PDB entry 7MSZ | electron microscopy, 3.10 A resolution | chains A and X of the 55 polymer chains in the assembly

[Chain A]
Molecule: 23S rRNA
Source organism: Mycobacterium tuberculosis (strain ATCC 25618 / H37Rv)
Sequence (3138 nucleotides; each row starts with the number of its first residue):
     1 UUGUAAGUGU CUAAGGGCGC AUGGUGGAUG CCUUGGCAUC GAGAGCCGAU GAAGGACGUG
    61 GGAGGCUGCG AUAUGCCUCG GGGAGCUGUC AACCGAGCGU GGAUCCGAGG AUUUCCGAAU
   121 GGGGAAACCC AGCACGAGUG AUGUCGUGCU ACCCGCAUCU GAAUAUAUAG GGUGCGGGAG
   181 GGAACGCGGG GAAGUGAAAC AUCUCAGUAC CCGUAGGAGG AGAAAACAAU UGUGAUUCCG
   241 CAAGUAGUGG CGAGCGAACG CGGAACAGGC UAAACCGCAC GCAUGGGUAA CCGGGUAGGG
   301 GUUGUGUGUG CGGGGUUGUG GGAGGAUAUG UCUCAGCGCU ACCCGGCUGA GAGGCAGUCA
   361 GAAAGUGUCG UGGUUAGCGG AAGUGGCCUG GGAUGGUCUG CCGUAGACGG UGAGAGCCCG
   421 GUACGCGAAA ACCCGGCACC UGCCUAGUAU CAAUUCCCGA GUAGCAGCGG GCCCGUGGAA
   481 UCCGCUGUGA AUCCGCCGGG ACCACCCGGU AAGCCUAAAU ACUCCUCGAU GACCGAUAGC
   541 GGAUUAGUAC CGUGAGGGAA UGGUGAAAAG UACCCCGGGA GGGGAGUGAA AGAGUACCUG
   601 AAACCGUGUG CCUACAAUCC GUCAGAGCCU CCUUUUCCUC UCCGGAGGAG GGUGGUGAUG
   661 GCGUGCCUUU UGAAGAAUGA GCCUGCGAGU CAGGGACAUG UCGCAAGGUU AACCCGUGUG
   721 GGGUAGCCGC AGCGAAAGCG AGUCUGAAUA GGGCGACCCA CACGCGCAUA CGCGCGUGUG
   781 AAUAGUGGCG UGUUCUGGAC CCGAAGCGGA GUGAUCUACC CAUGGCCAGG GUGAAGCGCG
   841 GGUAAGACCG CGUGGAGGCC CGAACCCACU UAGGUUGAAG ACUGAGGGGA UGAGCUGUGG
   901 GUAGGGGUGA AAGGCCAAUC AAACUCCGUG AUAGCUGGUU CUCCCCGAAA UGCAUUUAGG
   961 UGCAGCGUUG CGUGGUUCAC CGCGGAGGUA GAGCUACUGG AUGGCCGAUG GGCCCUACUA
  1021 GGUUACUGAC GUCAGCCAAA CUCCGAAUGC CGUGGUGUAA AGCGUGGCAG UGAGACGGCG
  1081 GGGGAUAAGC UCCGUACGUC GAAAGGGAAA CAGCCCAGAU CGCCGGCUAA GGCCCCCAAG
  1141 CGUGUGCUAA GUGGGAAAGG AUGUGCAGUC GCAAAGACAA CCAGGAGGUU GGCUUAGAAG
  1201 CAGCCACCCU UGAAAGAGUG CGUAAUAGCU CACUGGUCAA GUGAUUGUGC GCCGAUAAUG
  1261 UAGCGGGGCU CAAGCACACC GCCGAAGCCG CGGCACAUCC ACCUUGUGGU GGGUGUGGGU
  1321 AGGGGAGCGU CCCUCAUUCA GCGAAGCCAC CGGGUGACCG GUGGUGGAGG GUGGGGGAGU
  1381 GAGAAUGCAG GCAUGAGUAG CGACAAGGCA AGUGAGAACC UUGCCCGCCG AAAGACCAAG
  1441 GGUUCCUGGG CCAGGCCAGU CCGCCCAGGG UGAGUCGGGA CCUAAGGCGA GGCCGACAGG
  1501 CGUAGUCGAU GGACAACGGG UUGAUAUUCC CGUACCCGUG UGUGGGCGCC CGUGACGAAU
  1561 CAGCGGUACU AACCACCCAA AACCGGAUCG AUCACUCCCC UUCGGGGGUG UGGAGUUCUG
  1621 GGGCUGCGUG GGAACUUCGC UGGUAGUAGU CAAGCGAAGG GGUGACGCAG GAAGGUAGCC
  1681 GUACCAGUCA GUGGUAACAC UGGGGCAAGC CGGUAGGGAG AGCGAUAGGC AAAUCCGUCG
  1741 CUCACUAAUC CUGAGAGGUG ACGCAUAGCC GGUUGAGGCG AAUUCGGUGA UCCUCUGCUG
  1801 CCAAGAAAAG CCUCUAGCGA GCACACACAC GGCCCGUACC CCAAACCGAC ACAGGUGGUC
  1861 AGGUAGAGCA UACCAAGGCG UACGAGAUAA CUAUGGUUAA GGAACUCGGC AAAAUGCCCC
  1921 CGUAACUUCG GGAGAAGGGG GACCGGAAUA UCGUGAACAC CCUUGCGGUG GGAGCGGGAU
  1981 CCGGUCGCAG AAACCAGUGA GGAGCGACUG UUUACUAAAA ACACAGGUCC GUGCGAAGUC
  2041 GCAAGACGAU GUAUACGGAC UGACGCCUGC CCGGUGCUGG AAGGUUAAGA GGACCCGUUA
  2101 ACCCGCAAGG GUGAAGCGGA GAAUUUAAGC CCCAGUAAAC GGCGGUGGUA ACUAUAACCA
  2161 UCCUAAGGUA GCGAAAUUCC UUGUCGGGUA AGUUCCGACC UGCACGAAUG GCGUAACGAC
  2221 UUCUCAACUG UCUCAACCAU AGACUCGGCG AAAUUGCACU ACGAGUAAAG AUGCUCGUUA
  2281 CGCGCGGCAG GACGAAAAGA CCCCGGGACC UUCACUACAA CUUGGUAUUG AUGUUCGGUA
  2341 CGGUUUGUGU AGGAUAGGUG GGAGACUGUG AAACCUCGAC GCCAGUUGGG GCGGAGUCGU
  2401 UGUUGAAAUA CCACUCUGAU CGUAUUGGGC AUCUAACCUC GAACCCUGAA UCGGGUUUAG
  2461 GGACAGUGCC UGGCGGGUAG UUUAACUGGG GCGGUUGCCU CCUAAAAUGU AACGGAGGCG
  2521 CCCAAAGGUU CCCUCAACCU GGACGGCAAU CAGGUGGCGA GUGUAAAUGC ACAAGGGAGC
  2581 UUGACUGCGA GACUUACAAG UCAAGCAGGG ACGAAAGUCG GGAUUAGUGA UCCGGCACCC
  2641 CCGAGUGGAA GGGGUGUCGC UCAACGGAUA AAAGGUACCC CGGGGAUAAC AGGCUGAUCU
  2701 UCCCCAAGAG UCCAUAUCGA CGGGAUGGUU UGGCACCUCG AUGUCGGCUC GUCGCAUCCU
  2761 GGGGCUGGAG CAGGUCCCAA GGGUUGGGCU GUUCGCCCAU UAAAGCGGCA CGCGAGCUGG
  2821 GUUUAGAACG UCGUGAGACA GUUCGGUCUC UAUCCGCCGC GCGCGUCAGA AACUUGAGGA
  2881 AACCUGUCCC UAGUACGAGA GGACCGGGAC GGACGAACCU CUGGUGCACC AGUUGUCCCG
  2941 CCAGGGGCAC CGCUGGAUAG CCACGUUCGG UCAGGAUAAC CGCUGAAAGC AUCUAAGCGG
  3001 GAAACCUUCU CCAAGAUCAG GUUUCUCACC CACUUGGUGG GAUAAGGCCC CCCGCAGAAC
  3061 ACGGGUUCAA UAGGUCAGAC CUGGAAGCUC AGUAAUGGGU GUAGGGAACU GGUGCUAACC
  3121 GGCCGAAAAC UUACAACA
Unresolved in the structure: 1-4, 1013-1022, 3133-3138
Modified residues: 5MU (5-methyluridine 5'-monophosphate) at position 2177; OMG (o2'-methylguanosine-5'-monophosphate) at position 2791
Metal / ion sites: Mg2+ site 1: C31, G1370; Mg2+ site 2: C46, G217; Mg2+ site 3: G60, G65, U89; Mg2+ site 4 near U72 (its only coordinating residue here); Mg2+ site 5 near U120 (its only coordinating residue here); Mg2+ site 6: A162, U166; Mg2+ site 7 near A179 (its only coordinating residue here); Mg2+ site 8: G194, U2481; Mg2+ site 9: U195, U204; Mg2+ site 10: A199, C200; Mg2+ site 11 near G220 (its only coordinating residue here); Mg2+ site 12 near A224 (its only coordinating residue here); 155 more Mg2+ sites not listed
Residues lining bound ligands: N-formylmethionine (FME): G2299, A2300, C2301, A2689, U2823

[Chain X]
Name: 50S ribosomal protein L28
Source organism: Mycobacterium tuberculosis (strain ATCC 25618 / H37Rv)
Reference sequence: A0A045IDB8 (A0A045IDB8_MYCTX); numbering as in UniProt (aligned over 1-64)
Chain sequence (64 residues; numbered 1 to 64; the number before each row is that of its first residue):
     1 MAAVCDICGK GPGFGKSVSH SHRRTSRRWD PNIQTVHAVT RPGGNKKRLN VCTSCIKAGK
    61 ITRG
Unresolved in the structure: 1, 64
Metal / ion sites: Zn2+: Cys5, Cys8, Cys52, Cys55

[How chain A and chain X interact]
Pairs across the interface - 87 pairs, chain A then chain X:
  U164(A) - Asn45(X)  base contact
  U166(A) - Arg41(X)  hydrogen bond to the base
  U166(A) - Gly43(X)  base contact
  A167(A) - Arg41(X)  hydrogen bond to the sugar
  A167(A) - Asn45(X)  base contact
  U168(A) - Asn45(X)  base contact
  G190(A) - Phe14(X)  phosphate contact
  G191(A) - Phe14(X)  phosphate contact
  G191(A) - Ser26(X)  phosphate contact
  A192(A) - Lys16(X)  salt bridge to the phosphate
  U202(A) - Ser21(X)  sugar contact
  U202(A) - His22(X)  hydrogen bond to the sugar
  U202(A) - Arg23(X)  salt bridge to the phosphate
  C203(A) - His22(X)  salt bridge to the phosphate
  C203(A) - Arg24(X)  salt bridge to the phosphate
  G207(A) - Lys16(X)  base contact
  G461(A) - Lys57(X)  base contact
  G461(A) - Ala58(X)  base contact
  C468(A) - Trp29(X)  base contact
  G469(A) - Gly15(X)  sugar contact
  G469(A) - Lys16(X)  hydrogen bond to the sugar
  G469(A) - Val18(X)  phosphate contact
  G469(A) - Trp29(X)  sugar contact
  G470(A) - Lys16(X)  phosphate contact
  G470(A) - Val18(X)  phosphate contact
  G470(A) - Arg24(X)  salt bridge to the phosphate
  G471(A) - Arg24(X)  salt bridge to the phosphate
  G475(A) - His22(X)  phosphate contact
  U476(A) - His22(X)  salt bridge to the phosphate
  G484(A) - Gly13(X)  sugar contact
  G484(A) - Trp29(X)  base contact
  C485(A) - Lys10(X)  phosphate contact
  C485(A) - Trp29(X)  base contact
  C485(A) - Asp30(X)  sugar contact
  C485(A) - Pro31(X)  phosphate contact
  U486(A) - Lys10(X)  salt bridge to the phosphate
  U486(A) - Pro31(X)  phosphate contact
  U486(A) - Asn32(X)  hydrogen bond to the phosphate
  G487(A) - Asn32(X)  phosphate contact
  G487(A) - Thr53(X)  hydrogen bond to the phosphate
  U488(A) - Lys57(X)  salt bridge to the phosphate
  G489(A) - Lys57(X)  hydrogen bond to the base
  C1493(A) - Arg48(X)  phosphate contact
  C1494(A) - Arg48(X)  salt bridge to the phosphate
  G1495(A) - Ala2(X)  hydrogen bond to the phosphate
  A1496(A) - Ala3(X)  hydrogen bond to the phosphate
  A1496(A) - Val4(X)  sugar contact
  A1496(A) - Pro12(X)  sugar contact
  A1496(A) - Phe14(X)  base contact
  A1496(A) - Arg28(X)  salt bridge to the phosphate
  U2316(A) - Ser21(X)  hydrogen bond to the sugar
  A2317(A) - Ser19(X)  phosphate contact
  A2317(A) - His20(X)  phosphate contact
  A2317(A) - Ser21(X)  hydrogen bond to the phosphate
  A2317(A) - Arg23(X)  sugar contact
  A2317(A) - Thr25(X)  sugar contact
  C2318(A) - Thr25(X)  sugar contact
  A2327(A) - Asn32(X)  hydrogen bond to the base
  U2328(A) - Gln34(X)  base contact
  U2328(A) - Arg63(X)  sugar contact
  U2329(A) - Arg63(X)  salt bridge to the phosphate
  A2436(A) - Arg63(X)  hydrogen bond to the phosphate
  C2437(A) - Thr35(X)  sugar contact
  C2437(A) - Val36(X)  phosphate contact
  C2437(A) - His37(X)  hydrogen bond to the phosphate
  C2437(A) - Arg63(X)  salt bridge to the phosphate
  C2438(A) - Thr35(X)  phosphate contact
  C2438(A) - His37(X)  salt bridge to the phosphate
  G2454(A) - Arg48(X)  salt bridge to the phosphate
  G2455(A) - Asn45(X)  phosphate contact
  G2455(A) - Lys46(X)  sugar contact
  G2455(A) - Arg48(X)  phosphate contact
  U2456(A) - Asn45(X)  phosphate contact
  U2456(A) - Lys46(X)  salt bridge to the phosphate
  G2466(A) - Gln34(X)  hydrogen bond to the base
  U2467(A) - Gln34(X)  hydrogen bond to the base
  G2468(A) - Asp30(X)  hydrogen bond to the sugar
  G2468(A) - Pro31(X)  sugar contact
  G2468(A) - Asn32(X)  base contact
  C2469(A) - Arg27(X)  salt bridge to the phosphate
  C2469(A) - Arg28(X)  phosphate contact
  C2469(A) - Trp29(X)  phosphate contact
  C2469(A) - Asp30(X)  hydrogen bond to the phosphate
  C2470(A) - Arg27(X)  salt bridge to the phosphate
  C2470(A) - Trp29(X)  hydrogen bond to the phosphate
  A2670(A) - Ser21(X)  hydrogen bond to the base
  A2671(A) - Ser21(X)  base contact
Interface residues without a listed pair, chain A (48 interface residues in all): A163, A201
Interface residues without a listed pair, chain X (42 interface residues in all): Gly11, Gly44, Lys47, Ser54, Ile56

[In short]
48 residues of chain A face 42 of chain X across their interface; the contacts include 20 hydrogen bonds and
18 salt bridges. Polar pairs include U166(A)-Arg41(X), G489(A)-Lys57(X) and A2327(A)-Asn32(X). Ligands of
chain A: N-formylmethionine. The Mg2+ site 1 is built by C31(A) and G1370(A).
Chain A is 23S rRNA and chain X is 50S ribosomal protein L28, both from Mycobacterium tuberculosis (strain
ATCC 25618 / H37Rv); the structure, Mtb 70SIC in complex with MtbEttA at Trans_R1 state, was determined by
electron microscopy, deposited together with 7MSC, 7MSH, 7MSM, 7MT2, 7MT3 and 7MT7.
